PDB entry 8K20 | electron microscopy, 3.70 A resolution | chains A and D of the 6 polymer chains in the assembly

== Chain A ==
Protein: Probable tRNA N6-adenosine threonylcarbamoyltransferase
From: Arabidopsis thaliana
Notes: EC 2.3.1.234
Reference sequence: O49653 (O49653_ARATH); residue numbers follow UniProt; this construct covers 1-353
Sequence (353 residues; each row starts with the number of its first residue):
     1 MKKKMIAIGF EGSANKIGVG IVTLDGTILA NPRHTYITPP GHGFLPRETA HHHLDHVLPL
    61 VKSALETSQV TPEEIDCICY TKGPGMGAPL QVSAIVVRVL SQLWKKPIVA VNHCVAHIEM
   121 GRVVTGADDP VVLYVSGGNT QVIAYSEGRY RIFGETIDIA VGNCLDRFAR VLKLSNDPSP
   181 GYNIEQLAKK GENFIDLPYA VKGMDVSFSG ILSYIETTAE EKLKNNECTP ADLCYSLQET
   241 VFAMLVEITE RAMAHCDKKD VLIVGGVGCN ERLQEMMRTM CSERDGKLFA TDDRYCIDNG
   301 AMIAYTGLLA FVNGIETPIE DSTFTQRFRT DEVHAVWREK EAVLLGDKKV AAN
Unresolved in the structure: 1-3, 341-353
Metal / ion sites: Fe ion near Asp298 (its only coordinating residue here)
Reported in the primary citation:
  - Fe ion coordination: Asp298
  - catalytic residues: His117, Asp298
  - mutagenesis - I17F, K202R, A231G: decreased catalytic activity
  - mutagenesis - H117A, R284C, D298R, Y305A: abolished catalytic activity

== Chain D ==
Protein: At5g53043
From: Arabidopsis thaliana
Reference sequence: Q8GWD7 (Q8GWD7_ARATH); residues 1-96 here = UniProt positions 1-96
Sequence (102 residues; numbered 1 to 102; the number before each row is that of its first residue):
     1 MAATVPATTR SDQTWDFSCN LDVSFESEEH ALIAYTSLAV DKELQPDKVR RVMSVSNNKL
    61 SVHFEAIEAR LLRASFSAFV DVLTLATRTI QEFGQKHHHH HH
Unresolved in the structure: 1-15, 95-102
Sequence notes: expression tag (97-102)
Reported in the primary citation:
  - self-association interface (contacts with another copy of this molecule): Arg70, Arg73

== Interface between chain A and chain D ==
Pairs across the interface - 21 pairs, chain A then chain D:
  Leu54(A) - Leu85(D)  hydrophobic
  Leu54(A) - Arg88(D)
  Leu58(A) - Arg88(D)
  Gln91(A) - Asp41(D)  hydrogen bond
  Val92(A) - Leu85(D)  hydrophobic
  Ile95(A) - Val82(D)  hydrophobic
  Arg98(A) - Ser37(D)
  Arg98(A) - Val40(D)
  Arg98(A) - Asp41(D)  salt bridge
  Val99(A) - Ser37(D)
  Val99(A) - Thr89(D)
  Gln102(A) - Ile33(D)
  Gln102(A) - Thr36(D)
  Gln102(A) - Ser37(D)  hydrogen bond (side chain-backbone)
  Leu103(A) - Ile90(D)  hydrophobic
  Leu103(A) - Phe93(D)
  Ile319(A) - Val40(D)
  Glu320(A) - Thr36(D)
  Glu320(A) - Val40(D)
  Ser322(A) - Val40(D)
  Phe324(A) - Asp41(D)
Other interface residues (no listed pair), chain A (16 interface residues in all): Arg47, Leu100, Asp321
Other interface residues (no listed pair), chain D (14 interface residues in all): Lys42, Ala78, Asp81

== In short ==
16 residues of chain A face 14 of chain D across their interface; the contacts include 2 hydrogen bonds and 1
salt bridge. Among the polar pairs are Arg98(A)-Asp41(D), Gln91(A)-Asp41(D) and Gln102(A)-Ser37(D). From the
paper: catalytic residues His117(A) and Asp298(A); H117A, R284C and D298R of chain A, among others, abolish
catalytic activity; 7 substitutions were tested in all.
Here chain A is Probable tRNA N6-adenosine threonylcarbamoyltransferase and chain D is At5g53043, both from
Arabidopsis thaliana. Entry 8K20 (Cryo-EM structure of KEOPS complex from Arabidopsis thaliana) was determined
by electron microscopy.
